PDB entry 9FFZ | electron microscopy, 3.30 A resolution | chains B and C of the 6 polymer chains in the assembly

Chain B:
Molecule: Gamma-aminobutyric acid receptor subunit beta-3
Source organism: Homo sapiens
Reference sequence: P28472 (GBRB3_HUMAN); residues 1-448 here correspond to UniProt positions 26-473 (UniProt number = residue number + 25)
Amino-acid sequence (395 residues; row label = number of the first residue in the row; note: 107 numbers in that range are skipped by the numbering (no residue carries them; nothing is unmodelled there); numbers below 1 keep their minus sign (Met-53 is residue -53)):
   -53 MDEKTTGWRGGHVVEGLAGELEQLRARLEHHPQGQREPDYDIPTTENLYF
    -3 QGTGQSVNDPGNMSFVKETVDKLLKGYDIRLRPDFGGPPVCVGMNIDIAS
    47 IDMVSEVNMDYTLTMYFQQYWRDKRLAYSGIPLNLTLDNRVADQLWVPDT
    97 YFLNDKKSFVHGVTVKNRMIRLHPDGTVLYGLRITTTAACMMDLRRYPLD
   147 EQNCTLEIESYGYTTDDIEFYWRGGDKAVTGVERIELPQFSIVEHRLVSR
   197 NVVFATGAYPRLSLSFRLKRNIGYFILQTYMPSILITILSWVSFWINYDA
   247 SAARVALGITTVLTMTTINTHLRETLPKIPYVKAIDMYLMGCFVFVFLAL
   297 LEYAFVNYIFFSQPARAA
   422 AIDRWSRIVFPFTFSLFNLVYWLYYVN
Disordered / not traced: -53 to 7, 448
Disulfide bonds: Cys136-Cys150
Glycans and other covalent adducts: N-acetylglucosamine (NAG) linked to Asn80; glycan linked to Asn149
Sequence notes: initiating methionine (-53); expression tag (-52 to 0); linker (308-314)
Small-molecule neighbours:
  - gamma-amino-butanoic acid (ABU): Tyr97, Glu155, Ser156, Tyr157, Phe200, Thr202, Tyr205
  - D3D ((19S,22R,25R)-22,25,26-trihydroxy-16,22-dioxo-17,21,23-trioxa-22lambda~5~-phosphahexacosan-19-yl (9E)-octadec-9-enoate): Asn265, Pro276, Val278, Met286, Phe289, Val290
Curated features (UniProtKB/Swiss-Prot):
  - binding site (benzamidine): Asp95 to Tyr97, Glu155 to Tyr157, Phe200
  - binding site (4-aminobutanoate): Tyr97, Glu155, Tyr157, Thr202
  - binding site (histamine): Tyr97, Ser156, Tyr157, Thr202
  - glycosylation (N-linked (GlcNAc...) asparagine): Asn8, Asn80, Asn149

Chain C:
Molecule: Isoform 1 of Gamma-aminobutyric acid receptor subunit gamma-2
Source organism: Homo sapiens
Reference sequence: P18507 (GBRG2_HUMAN), isoform P18507-2; the construct has insertions or renumbered stretches relative to UniProt, so the offset changes along the chain: 1-322 = UniProt 40-361; 400-428 = UniProt 447-475
Amino-acid sequence (373 residues; numbered -1 to 442; 71 numbers in that range are skipped by the numbering (no residue carries them; nothing is unmodelled there); the number before each row is that of its first residue; numbers below 1 keep their minus sign (Thr-1 is residue -1)):
    -1 TGQKSDDDYEDYTSNKTWVLTPKVPEGDVTVILNNLLEGYDNKLRPDIGV
    49 KPTLIHTDMYVNSIGPVNAINMEYTIDIFFAQTWYDRRLKFNSTIKVLRL
    99 NSNMVGKIWIPDTFFRNSKKADAHWITTPNRMLRIWNDGRVLYTLRLTID
   149 AECQLQLHNFPMDEHSCPLEFSSYGYPREEIVYQWKRSSVEVGDTRSWRL
   199 YQFSFVGLRNTTEVVKTTSGDYVVMSVYFDLSRRMGYFTIQTYIPCTLIV
   249 VLSWVSFWINKDAVPARTSLGITTVLTMTTLSTIARKSLPKVSYVTAMDL
   299 FVSVCFIFVFSALVEYGTLHYFVSSQPARA
   400 AKMDSYARIFFPTAFCLFNLVYWVSYLYLGTGGTTETSQVAPA
Disordered / not traced: -1 to 24, 430-442
Disulfide bonds: Cys151-Cys165
Glycans and other covalent adducts: N-acetylglucosamine (NAG) linked to Asn208
Sequence notes: expression tag (-1 to 0, 429-442); conflict Thr11 (Ala50 in P18507); linker (323-328)
Curated features (UniProtKB/Swiss-Prot):
  - glycosylation (N-linked (GlcNAc...) asparagine): Asn13, Asn90, Asn208

How chain B and chain C interact:
Residue-residue contacts (54; chain B residue first):
  Asn8(B) with Val48(C)
  Met9(B) with Leu42(C), hydrophobic; Arg43(C); Arg85(C); Arg86(C)
  Lys13(B) with Gly37(C); Asp39(C), salt bridge; Leu42(C)
  Val16(B) with Lys41(C)
  Asp17(B) with Asp39(C)
  Ser46(B) with Glu150(C)
  Asp48(B) with Lys117(C), salt bridge
  Met49(B) with Asn69(C)
  Tyr62(B) with Phe112(C); Arg114(C)
  Gln64(B) with Thr216(C)
  Thr82(B) with Gly173(C); Tyr174(C), hydrogen bond (backbone-side chain); Glu178(C)
  Leu83(B) with Lys41(C)
  Asp84(B) with Lys41(C), hydrogen bond (backbone-backbone)
  Arg86(B) with Asn40(C); Gly104(C), hydrogen bond (side chain-backbone)
  Val87(B) with Lys41(C)
  His107(B) with Ser116(C); Lys117(C)
  Val109(B) with Thr111(C); Phe112(C); Phe113(C), hydrophobic; Ala119(C); Asp120(C); Leu145(C), hydrophobic
  Thr110(B) with Thr111(C), hydrogen bond (backbone-backbone); Leu145(C)
  Val111(B) with Asp110(C)
  Asn113(B) with Phe112(C)
  Arg114(B) with Tyr172(C)
  Met115(B) with Tyr172(C), hydrophobic
  Arg117(B) with Gly173(C), hydrogen bond (side chain-backbone); Ser217(C), hydrogen bond (side chain-backbone); Tyr220(C), hydrogen bond
  Gly127(B) with Tyr172(C)
  Leu128(B) with Tyr172(C), hydrogen bond (backbone-side chain)
  Arg129(B) with Phe112(C); Phe113(C), hydrogen bond (side chain-backbone); Arg114(C); Ser116(C), hydrogen bond (side chain-backbone); Tyr172(C)
  Pro184(B) with Ser291(C), hydrogen bond (backbone-side chain)
  Gln185(B) with Ser291(C)
  Tyr220(B) with Ser291(C)
  Ile242(B) with Tyr319(C), hydrophobic
  Thr256(B) with Phe308(C)
  Thr271(B) with Lys289(C)
Other interface residues (no listed pair), chain B (42 interface residues in all): Val12, Leu20, Leu79, Asn80, Leu81, Phe105, Leu125, Trp241, Asn243, Ala246
Other interface residues (no listed pair), chain C (43 interface residues in all): Ile46, Gly47, Ile108, Pro109, Ala121, Arg129, Leu143, Pro175, Val290, Tyr292

In short:
Chain B and chain C form an interface of 42 and 43 residues respectively; the contacts include 11 hydrogen
bonds and 2 salt bridges. Polar pairs include Lys13(B)-Asp39(C), Asp48(B)-Lys117(C) and Thr82(B)-Tyr174(C).
Chain B binds gamma-amino-butanoic acid and compound D3D. N-acetylglucosamine is covalently linked to
Asn80(B).
Chain B is Gamma-aminobutyric acid receptor subunit beta-3 and chain C is Isoform 1 of Gamma-aminobutyric acid
receptor subunit gamma-2, both from Homo sapiens; the structure, Cryo-EM structure of the alpha1beta3gamma2
GABA(A) receptor in complex with GABA and Nb38 in the short-lived ..., was determined by electron microscopy.
